PDB entry 6AD5 | X-ray diffraction, 1.75 A resolution | chain A

== Chain A ==
Molecule: Lysozyme C
From: Gallus gallus
Notes: EC 3.2.1.17
Reference sequence: P00698 (LYSC_CHICK); residues 1-129 here correspond to UniProt positions 19-147 (UniProt number = residue number + 18)
Chain sequence (129 residues; each row starts with the number of its first residue):
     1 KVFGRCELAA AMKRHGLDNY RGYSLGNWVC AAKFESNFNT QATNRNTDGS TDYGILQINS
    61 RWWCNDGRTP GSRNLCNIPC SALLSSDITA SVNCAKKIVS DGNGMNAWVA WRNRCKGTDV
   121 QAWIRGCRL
Swiss-Prot annotation at these positions:
  - active site: E35, D52
  - binding site (substrate): D101
Disulfides: C6-C127, C30-C115, C64-C80, C76-C94
Bound ions: Na+: S60, C64, S72, R73
Ligand contacts:
  - N,N,N',N'-tetramethylethane-1,2-diamine (9U3), molecule 1: R5, A122, W123
  - N,N,N',N'-tetramethylethane-1,2-diamine (9U3), molecule 2: K33, F34, E35, S36, N37, R114
What the authors report for this chain:
  - binding site for N,N,N',N'-tetramethylethane-1,2-diamine: R5, K33, F34, E35, N37, A122
  - binding site for 1,2-ethanediol: E35, N44, Q57, I58, N59, W63, A107, W108
  - catalytic residues: E35, D52 (citing earlier work)

== In short ==
Chain A binds N,N,N',N'-tetramethylethane-1,2-diamine. S60, C64, S72 and R73 form the Na+ site. UniProt lists
active-site residues E35 and D52 and substrate-binding residue D101. The paper reports catalytic residues E35
and D52; a binding site for 1,2-ethanediol at E35, N44 and Q57 among others.
Chain A is Lysozyme C (Gallus gallus); the structure, Crystal Structure of HEWL in complex with TEMED (in the
aroma form) after 24 hours under ..., was determined by X-ray diffraction (same publication as 6ADF, 6AEA and
6ABN).
